4UXH - chains A and B; structure by X-ray diffraction, 2.40 A resolution.

[Chain A (and B)]
Name: Thymidine kinase
From: Leishmania major
Notes: EC 2.7.1.21; chain B of this document is another copy of the same molecule, construct and numbering; everything in this record applies to it too
Reference sequence: Q4QC75 (Q4QC75_LEIMA); residue numbers follow UniProt; this construct covers 2-183
Sequence (184 residues; numbered 0 to 183; the number before each row is that of its first residue; numbering starts at 0):
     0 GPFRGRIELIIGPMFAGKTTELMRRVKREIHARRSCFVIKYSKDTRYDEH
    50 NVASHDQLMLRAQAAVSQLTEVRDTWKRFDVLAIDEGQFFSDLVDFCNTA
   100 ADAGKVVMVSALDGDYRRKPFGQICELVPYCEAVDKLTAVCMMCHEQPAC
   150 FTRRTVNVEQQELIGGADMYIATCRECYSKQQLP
Unresolved in the structure: 0-2, 53-56, 180-183 (chain B: 0-2, 44-58, 182-183)
Construct notes: expression tag (0-1)
Metal / ion sites: Zn2+: C140, C143, C173, C176
Small-molecule neighbours: AP5dT (T5A; P1-(5'-adenosyl)P5-(5'-thymidyl)pentaphosphate): P12, M13, F14, A15, G16, K17, T18, T19, M22, K39, D43, R45, Y46, D84, E85, Q87, F88, A110, L111, G113, D114, Y115, F120, T151, R153, Q160, E161, L162, I163, G164, Y169
Reported in the primary citation:
  - Zn2+ coordination: C140, C143, C173, C176
  - conformationally variable residues (order/disorder transition, side-chain flip): K42 to L59, E85
  - catalytic residues: E85 (proposed by the authors, not directly observed)

[Chain A / chain B interface]
Pairs across the interface (45):
  R3(A) with E175(B), salt bridge
  G4(A) with R174(B)
  R5(A) with R174(B)
  I6(A) with R174(B)
  I10(A) with V127(B), hydrophobic
  N97(A) with R174(B), hydrogen bond
  A100(A) with R174(B)
  D101(A) with R174(B), salt bridge
  D112(A) with V127(B); P128(B)
  R117(A) with P128(B); Y129(B)
  K118(A) with Y129(B), hydrogen bond
  P119(A) with E125(B)
  C124(A) with C124(B), hydrogen bond (side chain-backbone); P128(B), hydrophobic
  V127(A) with I10(B), hydrophobic; D112(B); K135(B), hydrogen bond (backbone-side chain)
  P128(A) with D112(B); R117(B); C124(B), hydrophobic; F150(B)
  Y129(A) with R117(B); F150(B); R174(B), hydrogen bond (backbone-side chain)
  C130(A) with K135(B), hydrogen bond (backbone-side chain); C149(B)
  E131(A) with C149(B); R174(B), salt bridge
  V133(A) with K135(B)
  K135(A) with V127(B), hydrogen bond (side chain-backbone); C130(B), hydrogen bond (side chain-backbone); V133(B)
  C149(A) with E131(B)
  F150(A) with P128(B); Y129(B)
  R174(A) with G4(B); R5(B); I6(B); N97(B), hydrogen bond; A100(B); D101(B), salt bridge; Y129(B), hydrogen bond (side chain-backbone); E131(B), salt bridge
Also at the interface, not in a pair above, chain A (26 interface residues in all): G113, R116, E125
Also at the interface, not in a pair above, chain B (26 interface residues in all): G113, R116, K118, P119

[In short]
Chain A and chain B each contribute 26 residues to their interface; the contacts include 10 hydrogen bonds and
5 salt bridges. Polar contacts include R3(A)-E175(B), D101(A)-R174(B) and E131(A)-R174(B). Chain A binds
AP5dT. From the paper: the catalytic residue E85(A); Zn2+ coordination by C140(A), C143(A) and C173(A) among
others.
Both chains are Thymidine kinase (Leishmania major). Entry 4UXH (Leishmania major Thymidine Kinase in complex
with AP5dT) was determined by X-ray diffraction together with 4UXI and 4UXJ from the same study.
